PDB entry 8W34 | electron microscopy, 2.83 A resolution | chains A and K of the 12 polymer chains in the assembly

Chain A (and K):
Molecule: Integrase
Source organism: Human immunodeficiency virus 1
Notes: chain K of this document is another copy of the same molecule, construct and numbering; everything in this record applies to it too
UniProt: F2WR39 (F2WR39_9HIV1); numbering as in UniProt (aligned over 1-288)
Amino-acid sequence (288 residues; numbered 1 to 288; the number before each row is that of its first residue):
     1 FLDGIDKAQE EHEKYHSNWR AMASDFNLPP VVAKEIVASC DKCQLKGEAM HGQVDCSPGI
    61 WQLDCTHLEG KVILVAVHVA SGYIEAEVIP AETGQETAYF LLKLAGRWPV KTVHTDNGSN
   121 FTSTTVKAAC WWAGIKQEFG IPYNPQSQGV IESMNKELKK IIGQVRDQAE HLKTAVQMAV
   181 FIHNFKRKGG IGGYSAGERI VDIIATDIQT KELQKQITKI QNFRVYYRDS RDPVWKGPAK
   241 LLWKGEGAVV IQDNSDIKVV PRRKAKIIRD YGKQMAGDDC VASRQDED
Not modelled in the structure: 229-235, 269-288 (chain K: 1-2, 45-56, 140-148, 228-234, 270-288)
Ion coordination: Zn2+: His12, His16, Cys40, Cys43; Mg2+ site 1: Asp64, Asp116 (together with Dolutegravir); Mg2+ site 2: Asp64, Glu152 (together with Dolutegravir)
Small-molecule neighbours: Dolutegravir (DLU; (4R,12aS)-N-(2,4-difluorobenzyl)-7-hydroxy-4-methyl-6,8-dioxo-3,4,6,8,12,12a-hexahydro-2H-pyrido[1',2':4,5]pyrazino[2,1-b][1,3]oxazine-9-carboxamide): Asp64, Asp116, Asn117, Gly118, Tyr143, Pro145, Gln146, Glu152

Interface between chain A and chain K:
Pairs across the interface (8; chain A residue first):
  Lys14(A) - Trp132(K)
  Tyr15(A) - Trp132(K)  hydrogen bond (side chain-backbone)
  Tyr15(A) - Ala133(K)
  Tyr15(A) - Gly134(K)
  Ser24(A) - Lys215(K)  hydrogen bond
  Asp25(A) - Lys215(K)  salt bridge
  Asn27(A) - Thr218(K)
  Asn27(A) - Lys219(K)
Interface residues without a listed pair, chain A (6 interface residues in all): Phe1
Interface residues without a listed pair, chain K (8 interface residues in all): Trp131, Arg269

Overview:
6 residues of chain A face 8 of chain K across their interface; the contacts include 2 hydrogen bonds and 1
salt bridge. Polar pairs include Asp25(A)-Lys215(K), Tyr15(A)-Trp132(K) and Ser24(A)-Lys215(K). Ligands of
chain A: Dolutegravir.
Both chains are Integrase (Human immunodeficiency virus 1). Entry 8W34 (HIV-1 intasome core assembled with
wild-type integrase, 1F) was determined by electron microscopy together with 8W09 and 8W2R from the same
study.
